7Y21 - chains B and C of the 6 polymer chains in the assembly; structure by electron microscopy, 2.80 A resolution.

== Chain B (and C) ==
Protein: Spike glycoprotein
Source organism: Severe acute respiratory syndrome coronavirus 2
Notes: chain C of this document is another copy of the same molecule, construct and numbering; everything in this record applies to it too
Reference sequence: P0DTC2 (SPIKE_SARS2); aligned to UniProt positions 1-1204 over residues 3-1208 (the alignment contains insertions or deletions, so no single offset holds)
Sequence (1266 residues; row label = number of the first residue in the row; note: 2 numbers in that range are skipped by the numbering (no residue carries them; nothing is unmodelled there)):
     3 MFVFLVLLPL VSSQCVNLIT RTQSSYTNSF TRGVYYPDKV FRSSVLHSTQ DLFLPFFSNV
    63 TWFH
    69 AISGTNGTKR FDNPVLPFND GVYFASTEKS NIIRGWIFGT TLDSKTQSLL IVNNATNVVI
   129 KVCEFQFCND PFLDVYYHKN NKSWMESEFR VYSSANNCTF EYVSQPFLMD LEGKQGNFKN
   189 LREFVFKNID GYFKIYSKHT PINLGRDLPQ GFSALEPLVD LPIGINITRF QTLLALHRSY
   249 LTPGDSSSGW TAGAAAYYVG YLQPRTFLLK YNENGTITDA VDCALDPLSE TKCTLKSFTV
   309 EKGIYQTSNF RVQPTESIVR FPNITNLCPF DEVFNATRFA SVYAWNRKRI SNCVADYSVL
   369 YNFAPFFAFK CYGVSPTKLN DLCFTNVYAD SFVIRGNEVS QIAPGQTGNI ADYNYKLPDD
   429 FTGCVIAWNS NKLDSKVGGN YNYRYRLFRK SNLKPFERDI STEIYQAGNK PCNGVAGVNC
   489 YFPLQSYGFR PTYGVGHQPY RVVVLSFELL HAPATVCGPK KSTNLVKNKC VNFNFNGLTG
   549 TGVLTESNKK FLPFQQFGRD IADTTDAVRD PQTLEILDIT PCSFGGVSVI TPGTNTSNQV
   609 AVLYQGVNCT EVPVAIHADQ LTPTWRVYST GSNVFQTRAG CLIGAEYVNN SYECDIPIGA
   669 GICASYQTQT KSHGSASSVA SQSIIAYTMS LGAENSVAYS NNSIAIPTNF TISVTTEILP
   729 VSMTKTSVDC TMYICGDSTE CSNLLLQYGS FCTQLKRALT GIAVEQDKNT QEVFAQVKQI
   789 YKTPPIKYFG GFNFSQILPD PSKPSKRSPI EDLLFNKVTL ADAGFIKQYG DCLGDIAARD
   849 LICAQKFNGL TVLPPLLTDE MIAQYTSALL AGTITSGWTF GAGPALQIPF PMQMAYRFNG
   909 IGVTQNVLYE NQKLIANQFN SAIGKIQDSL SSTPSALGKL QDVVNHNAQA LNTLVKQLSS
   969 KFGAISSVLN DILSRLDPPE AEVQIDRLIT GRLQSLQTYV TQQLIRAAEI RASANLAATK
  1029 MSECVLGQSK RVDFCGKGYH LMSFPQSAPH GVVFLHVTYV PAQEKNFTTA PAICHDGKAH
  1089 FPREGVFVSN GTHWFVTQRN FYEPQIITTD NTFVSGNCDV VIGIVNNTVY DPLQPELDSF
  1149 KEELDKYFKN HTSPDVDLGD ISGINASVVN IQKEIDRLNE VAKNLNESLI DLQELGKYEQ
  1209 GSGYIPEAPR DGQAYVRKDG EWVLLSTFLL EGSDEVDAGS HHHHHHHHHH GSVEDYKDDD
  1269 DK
Disordered / not traced: 3-26, 69-80, 141-152, 173-186, 211-214, 248-263, 622-639, 677-689, 827-853, 941-943, 1147-1270 (chain C: 3-26, 69-80, 141-152, 173-186, 211-214, 248-263, 622-639, 677-689, 827-853, 940-943, 1147-1270)
Sequence notes: variant Ile21 (Thr19 in P0DTC2), Ser26 (Pro in P0DTC2), Ser27 (Ala in P0DTC2), Asp142 (Gly in P0DTC2), Gly213 (Val in P0DTC2), Asp339 (Gly in P0DTC2), Phe371 (Ser in P0DTC2), Pro373 (Ser in P0DTC2), Phe375 (Ser in P0DTC2), Ala376 (Thr in P0DTC2), Asn405 (Asp in P0DTC2), Ser408 (Arg in P0DTC2), Asn417 (Lys in P0DTC2), Lys440 (Asn in P0DTC2), Arg452 (Leu in P0DTC2), Asn477 (Ser in P0DTC2), Lys478 (Thr in P0DTC2), Ala484 (Glu in P0DTC2), Val486 (Phe in P0DTC2), Arg498 (Gln in P0DTC2), Tyr501 (Asn in P0DTC2), His505 (Tyr in P0DTC2), Gly614 (Asp in P0DTC2), Tyr655 (His in P0DTC2), Lys679 (Asn in P0DTC2), His681 (Pro in P0DTC2), Gly682 (Arg in P0DTC2), Ser683 (Arg in P0DTC2), Ser685 (Arg in P0DTC2), Lys764 (Asn in P0DTC2), Tyr796 (Asp in P0DTC2), Pro817 (Phe in P0DTC2), Pro892 (Ala in P0DTC2), Pro899 (Ala in P0DTC2), Pro942 (Ala in P0DTC2), His954 (Gln in P0DTC2), Lys969 (Asn in P0DTC2); engineered mutation Pro986 (Lys in P0DTC2), Pro987 (Val in P0DTC2); expression tag (1209-1270)
UniProt features mapped onto this chain:
  - glycosylation: Asn19 (N-linked (GlcNAc...) (complex) asparagine)
Disulfide bonds: Cys131-Cys166, Cys291-Cys301, Cys336-Cys361, Cys379-Cys432, Cys391-Cys525, Cys480-Cys488, Cys538-Cys590, Cys617-Cys649, Cys662-Cys671, Cys738-Cys760, Cys743-Cys749, Cys1032-Cys1043, Cys1082-Cys1126
Covalent attachments: N-acetylglucosamine (NAG) linked to Asn61, Asn122, Asn165, Asn234, Asn282, Asn331, Asn343, Asn603, Asn616, Asn657, Asn709, Asn717, Asn801, Asn1074, Asn1098, Asn1134
From the paper describing this entry:
  - post-translational modification sites: Asn343

== Interface between chain B and chain C ==
Pairs across the interface - 116 pairs, chain B then chain C:
  Asn317(B) with Asp737(C)
  Arg319(B) with Met740(C); Asp745(C), salt bridge
  Pro521(B) with Asp198(C); Tyr200(C), hydrogen bond (backbone-side chain)
  Ala522(B) with Tyr200(C)
  Lys558(B) with Phe43(C); Asn282(C)
  Phe559(B) with Phe43(C), hydrophobic
  Leu560(B) with Tyr38(C); Phe43(C); Gly283(C); Thr284(C)
  Phe562(B) with Tyr38(C), hydrophobic; Asp40(C); Lys41(C); Glu224(C); Pro225(C)
  Gln563(B) with Val42(C), hydrogen bond (side chain-backbone); Phe43(C)
  Gln564(B) with Lys41(C)
  Phe565(B) with Val42(C), hydrogen bond (backbone-backbone); Phe43(C), hydrogen bond (backbone-backbone)
  Gly566(B) with Phe43(C)
  Arg567(B) with Val42(C); Phe43(C), hydrogen bond (backbone-backbone)
  Asp571(B) with His49(C), salt bridge
  Phe592(B) with Met740(C), hydrophobic; Gly857(C)
  Ala647(B) with Pro862(C), hydrophobic
  Pro665(B) with Leu864(C), hydrophobic
  Gly667(B) with Pro863(C); Leu864(C)
  Ala668(B) with Pro863(C), hydrogen bond (backbone-backbone); Leu864(C), hydrogen bond (backbone-backbone); Thr866(C)
  Gly669(B) with Leu864(C), hydrogen bond (backbone-backbone); Met869(C)
  Thr696(B) with Met869(C)
  Met697(B) with Leu864(C), hydrophobic; Leu865(C), hydrophobic; Met869(C), hydrophobic
  Leu699(B) with Met869(C); Gln872(C); Tyr873(C)
  Gly700(B) with Lys786(C)
  Ala701(B) with Gln787(C); Ile788(C)
  Glu702(B) with Ile788(C); Lys790(C), salt bridge
  Asn703(B) with Gln787(C), hydrogen bond; Ile788(C), hydrogen bond (backbone-backbone); Tyr789(C); Lys790(C)
  Val705(B) with Tyr789(C), hydrophobic; Gln895(C)
  Tyr707(B) with Phe797(C); Ile896(C); Pro897(C); Phe898(C), hydrogen bond (side chain-backbone)
  Asn709(B) with Pro897(C)
  Asn710(B) with Pro897(C)
  Ser711(B) with Gln895(C); Ile896(C); Pro897(C)
  Ile712(B) with Gln895(C); Ile896(C), hydrophobic
  Ala713(B) with Leu894(C), hydrophobic; Gln895(C), hydrogen bond (backbone-backbone)
  Pro715(B) with Leu894(C)
  Thr961(B) with Ser758(C); Gln762(C); Arg765(C)
  Gln965(B) with Tyr756(C); Ser758(C), hydrogen bond; Phe759(C)
  Ser968(B) with Gln755(C); Tyr756(C); Gly757(C)
  Lys969(B) with Gln755(C), hydrogen bond (backbone-backbone)
  Phe970(B) with Gln755(C), hydrogen bond (backbone-backbone); Tyr756(C); Phe759(C), hydrophobic
  Ser1003(B) with Phe759(C)
  Thr1006(B) with Gln1005(C)
  Gln1010(B) with Leu1012(C)
  Glu1017(B) with Arg1019(C), salt bridge
  Arg1039(B) with Thr1027(C); Glu1031(C), salt bridge; Arg1039(C)
  Val1040(B) with Ser1030(C); Glu1031(C)
  Asp1041(B) with Ser1030(C)
  Tyr1047(B) with Ala890(C), hydrophobic
  Val1068(B) with Ala890(C)
  Pro1069(B) with Ala890(C); Pro892(C)
  Glu1072(B) with Pro892(C); Leu894(C)
  Asn1074(B) with Gln895(C)
  Thr1077(B) with Met900(C)
  Pro1079(B) with Tyr917(C), hydrophobic
  Phe1089(B) with Asn914(C); Tyr917(C), hydrophobic
  Pro1090(B) with Gln913(C), hydrogen bond (backbone-side chain)
  Gly1093(B) with Tyr904(C)
  Val1094(B) with Met900(C), hydrophobic; Tyr904(C)
  Arg1107(B) with Tyr904(C)
  Phe1121(B) with Thr912(C)
  Ser1123(B) with Asn914(C), hydrogen bond; Glu918(C)
  Val1128(B) with Glu918(C)
  Val1129(B) with Tyr917(C)
  Ile1130(B) with Lys921(C)
  Leu1141(B) with Glu1144(C)
Also at the interface, not in a pair above, chain B (84 interface residues in all): Asn360, Lys557, Ile569, Gln613, Gly614, Arg646, Ile666, Ile670, Ala706, Ser708, Gly971, Arg995, Thr1009, Ile1013, Lys1045, Gly1046, Ala1078, Val1122, Leu1145
Also at the interface, not in a pair above, chain C (82 interface residues in all): Arg44, Val47, Thr167, Phe168, Pro230, Pro792, Lys854, Leu861, Thr883, Trp886, Gly889, Ala893, Pro899, Asp994, Thr1009, Ile1013, Leu1034, Gly1035, Glu1111, Gln1113, Leu1145

== Overview ==
The interface between chain B and chain C involves 84 residues on one side and 82 on the other; the contacts
include 17 hydrogen bonds and 5 salt bridges. Polar contacts include Arg319(B)-Asp745(C), Asp571(B)-His49(C)
and Glu702(B)-Lys790(C). From the paper: a modification site at Asn343(B).
Both chains are Spike glycoprotein (Severe acute respiratory syndrome coronavirus 2). Entry 7Y21 (S-ECD
(Omicron BA.5) in complex with PD of ACE2) was determined by electron microscopy (same publication as 8I9E,
7Y20, 7Y1Y and 7Y1Z).
